1P3M - chains J and H of the 10 polymer chains in the assembly; structure by X-ray diffraction, 2.90 A resolution.

[Chain J]
Molecule: Palindromic 146bp Human Alpha-Satellite DNA fragment
Organism: Homo sapiens
Sequence (146 nucleotides; row label = number of the first residue in the row):
   147 ATCAATATCC ACCTGCAGAT TCTACCAAAA GTGTATTTGG AAACTGCTCC ATCAAAAGGC
   207 ATGTTCAGCG GAATTCCGCT GAACATGCCT TTTGATGGAG CAGTTTCCAA ATACACTTTT
   267 GGTAGAATCT GCAGGTGGAT ATTGAT

[Chain H]
Name: Histone H2B
Organism: Xenopus laevis
UniProt: P02281 (H2B1_XENLA); residues 1398-1522 here correspond to UniProt positions 1-125 (UniProt number = residue number - 1397)
Amino-acid sequence (125 residues; row label = number of the first residue in the row):
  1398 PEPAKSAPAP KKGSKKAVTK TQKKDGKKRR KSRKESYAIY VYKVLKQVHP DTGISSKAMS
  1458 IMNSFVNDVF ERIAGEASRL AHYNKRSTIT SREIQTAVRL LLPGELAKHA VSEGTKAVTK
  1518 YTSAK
Not modelled in the structure: 1398-1431
Differences from the reference sequence: conflict Gln1419 (Pro23 in P02281), Leu1442 (Met46 in P02281), Ser1457 (Gly61 in P02281), Val1466 (Ile70 in P02281)
Curated features (UniProtKB/Swiss-Prot):
  - modified residue: Lys1413 (N6-acetyllysine)

[How chain J and chain H interact]
Pairs across the interface (10; chain J residue first):
  DA165(J) - Ser1452(H)  phosphate contact
  DA165(J) - Ser1453(H)  hydrogen bond to the phosphate
  DT166(J) - Tyr1439(H)  phosphate contact
  DA175(J) - Glu1432(H)  phosphate contact
  DG185(J) - Ser1484(H)  sugar contact
  DG185(J) - Thr1485(H)  phosphate contact
  DG186(J) - Arg1483(H)  phosphate contact
  DG186(J) - Ser1484(H)  hydrogen bond to the phosphate
  DG186(J) - Thr1485(H)  hydrogen bond to the phosphate
  DA187(J) - Arg1483(H)  salt bridge to the phosphate
Interface residues without a listed pair, chain H (9 interface residues in all): Ile1451, Lys1482

[In short]
Chain J and chain H form an interface of 6 and 9 residues respectively, with 3 hydrogen bonds and 1 salt
bridge. Polar pairs include DA165(J)-Ser1453(H), DG186(J)-Ser1484(H) and DG186(J)-Thr1485(H).
Here chain J is Palindromic 146bp Human Alpha-Satellite DNA fragment (Homo sapiens) and chain H is Histone H2B
(Xenopus laevis). Entry 1P3M (Crystallographic Studies of Nucleosome Core Particles containing Histone 'Sin'
Mutants) was determined by X-ray diffraction, deposited together with 1P34, 1P3A, 1P3B, 1P3F, 1P3G, 1P3I and 4
further entries.
